Entry 2WU3 (X-ray diffraction, 2.70 A resolution); this record covers chains A and B.

Chain A (and B):
Name: Acetylcholinesterase
Source organism: Mus musculus
Notes: EC 3.1.1.7; fragment: catalytic domain, residues 32-574; chain B of this document is another copy of the same molecule, construct and numbering; everything in this record applies to it too
UniProtKB: P21836 (ACES_MOUSE); residues 1-543 here correspond to UniProt positions 32-574 (UniProt number = residue number + 31)
Chain sequence (548 residues; numbered 1 to 548; the number before each row is that of its first residue):
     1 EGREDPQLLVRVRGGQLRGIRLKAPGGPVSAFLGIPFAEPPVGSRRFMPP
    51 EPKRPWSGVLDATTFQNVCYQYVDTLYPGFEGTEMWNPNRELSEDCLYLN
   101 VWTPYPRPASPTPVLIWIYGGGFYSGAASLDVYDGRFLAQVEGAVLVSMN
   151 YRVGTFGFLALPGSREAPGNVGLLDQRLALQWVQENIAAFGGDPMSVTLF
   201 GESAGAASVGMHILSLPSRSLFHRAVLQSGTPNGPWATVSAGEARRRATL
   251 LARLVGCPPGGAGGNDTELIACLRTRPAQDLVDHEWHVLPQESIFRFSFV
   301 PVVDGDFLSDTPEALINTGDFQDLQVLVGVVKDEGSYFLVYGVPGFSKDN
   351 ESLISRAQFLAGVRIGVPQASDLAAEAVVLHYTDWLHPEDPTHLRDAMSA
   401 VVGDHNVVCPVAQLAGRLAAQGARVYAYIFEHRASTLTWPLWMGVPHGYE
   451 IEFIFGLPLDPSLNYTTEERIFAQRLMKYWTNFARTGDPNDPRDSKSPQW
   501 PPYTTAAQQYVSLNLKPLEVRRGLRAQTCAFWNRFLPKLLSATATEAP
Disordered / not traced: 258-264, 547-548 (chain B: 1-3, 258-264, 544-548)
Disulfides: C69-C96, C257-C272, C409-C529
Covalent attachments: N-acetylglucosamine (NAG) linked to N464
Modified positions: S203 (o-{(S)-ethoxy[(1-methylethyl)amino]phosphoryl}-L-serine; SXE)
Ligand contacts:
  - HI6 (4-(aminocarbonyl)-1-[({2-[(E)-(hydroxyimino)methyl]pyridinium-1-yl}methoxy)methyl]pyridinium): Y72, D74, Y124, S203, E285, W286, R296, F297, S298, Y337, F338, Y341
  - N-acetylglucosamine (NAG; 2-acetamido-2-deoxy-beta-D-glucopyranose): G345, S347, N350, S352, L353, Q358
UniProt features mapped onto this chain:
  - active site (Charge relay system): E334, H447
  - glycosylation (N-linked (GlcNAc...) asparagine): N265, N350, N464
Reported in the primary citation:
  - binding site for HI6: D74, Y124, W286, F297, S298, F338, Y341
  - conformationally variable residues (order/disorder transition, side-chain flip): W286, A544 to E546
  - catalytic residues: H447 (proposed by the authors, not directly observed)

Chain A / chain B interface:
Contacting residue pairs (37; chain A residue first):
  L373(A) - F535(B)  hydrophobic
  L373(A) - K538(B)
  L373(A) - L539(B)  hydrophobic
  E376(A) - K538(B)  salt bridge
  A377(A) - F535(B)  hydrophobic
  L380(A) - A530(B)
  L380(A) - R534(B)
  L380(A) - F535(B)
  H381(A) - Q527(B)
  T383(A) - Q527(B)  hydrogen bond (backbone-side chain)
  D384(A) - Q527(B)
  W385(A) - Q508(B)  hydrogen bond (backbone-side chain)
  W385(A) - A526(B)
  W385(A) - Q527(B)  hydrogen bond (backbone-side chain)
  W385(A) - A530(B)
  W385(A) - R534(B)
  L386(A) - A506(B)
  L386(A) - A507(B)
  L386(A) - Q508(B)
  L386(A) - R522(B)
  H387(A) - R522(B)
  Q508(A) - W385(B)  hydrogen bond (side chain-backbone)
  Q508(A) - L386(B)
  R522(A) - L386(B)
  R522(A) - H387(B)
  G523(A) - L386(B)
  Q527(A) - H381(B)
  Q527(A) - T383(B)  hydrogen bond (side chain-backbone)
  Q527(A) - D384(B)
  Q527(A) - W385(B)  hydrogen bond (side chain-backbone)
  A530(A) - W385(B)
  R534(A) - L380(B)
  R534(A) - W385(B)
  F535(A) - A377(B)  hydrophobic
  F535(A) - L380(B)  hydrophobic
  F535(A) - F535(B)  hydrophobic
  K538(A) - E376(B)  salt bridge
Interface residues without a listed pair, chain A (21 interface residues in all): A506, A526, L539
Interface residues without a listed pair, chain B (22 interface residues in all): L373, G523

Summary:
The interface between chain A and chain B involves 21 residues on one side and 22 on the other; the contacts
include 6 hydrogen bonds and 2 salt bridges. Among the polar pairs are E376(A)-K538(B), T383(A)-Q527(B) and
W385(A)-Q508(B). The paper reports the catalytic residue H447(A); a binding site for HI6 at D74(A), Y124(A)
and W286(A) among others.
Chain A and chain B are both Acetylcholinesterase (Mus musculus); the structure, Crystal structure of mouse
acetylcholinesterase in complex with fenamiphos and hi-6, was determined by X-ray diffraction, deposited
together with 2WU4.
